Entry 2Q7Q (X-ray diffraction, 1.60 A resolution); this record covers chains H and A of the 4 polymer chains in the assembly.

# Chain H
Protein: Aralkylamine dehydrogenase light chain
Organism: Alcaligenes faecalis
Notes: EC 1.4.99.4
UniProt: P84887 (AAUA_ALCFA); numbering as in UniProt (aligned over 59-182)
Chain sequence (124 residues; each row starts with the number of its first residue):
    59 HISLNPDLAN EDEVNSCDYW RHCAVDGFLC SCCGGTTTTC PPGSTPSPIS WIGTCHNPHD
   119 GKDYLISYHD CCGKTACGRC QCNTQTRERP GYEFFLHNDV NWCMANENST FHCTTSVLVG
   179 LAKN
Disordered / not traced: 181-182
Sequence notes: modified residue (109)
Modified positions: Trp109 (2-amino-3-(6,7-dioxo-6,7-dihydro-1H-indol-3-yl)-propionic acid; TRQ)
Disulfide bonds: Cys75-Cys140, Cys81-Cys113, Cys88-Cys171, Cys90-Cys138, Cys91-Cys135, Cys98-Cys129, Cys130-Cys161
Glycans and other covalent adducts: covalent link Trp109-Trp160
Residues lining bound ligands: 1-(4-chlorophenyl)methanamine (C2B): Asp84, Trp109, Asn156, Asp157, Val158, Asn159, Phe169

# Chain A
Protein: Aralkylamine dehydrogenase heavy chain
Organism: Alcaligenes faecalis
Notes: EC 1.4.99.4
UniProt: P84888 (AAUB_ALCFA); residues 73-433 here correspond to UniProt positions 30-390 (UniProt number = residue number - 43)
Chain sequence (361 residues; row label = number of the first residue in the row):
    73 REVLTGGHSV SAPQENRIYV MDSVFMHLTE SRVHVYDYTN GKFLGMVPTA FNGHVQVSND
   133 GKKIYTMTTY HERITRGKRS DVVEVWDADK LTFEKEISLP PKRVQGLNYD GLFRQTTDGK
   193 FIVLQNASPA TSIGIVDVAK GDYVEDVTAA AGCWSVIPQP NRPRSFMTIC GDGGLLTINL
   253 GEDGKVASQS RSKQMFSVKD DPIFIAPALD KDKAHFVSYY GNVYSADFSG DEVKVDGPWS
   313 LLNDEDKAKN WVPGGYNLVG LHRASGRMYV FMHPDGKEGT HKFPAAEIWV MDTKTKQRVA
   373 RIPGRDALSM TIDQQRNLML TLDGGNVNVY DISQPEPKLL RTIEGAAEAS LQVQFHPVGG
   433 V
Disordered / not traced: 73-74, 431-433
Disulfide bonds: Cys225-Cys242
Residues lining bound ligands: 1-(4-chlorophenyl)methanamine (C2B): Phe97, Leu100, Asn124, Gln177, Gly178, Leu179

# Interface between chain H and chain A
Pairs across the interface (64):
  Phe86(H) with Phe97(A), hydrophobic; Met98(A), hydrophobic
  Ile107(H) with Pro201(A)
  Gly131(H) with Thr147(A)
  Thr133(H) with Thr101(A); Thr147(A)
  Ala134(H) with Phe97(A); Met98(A)
  Gly136(H) with Met98(A)
  Gln139(H) with Phe97(A); Met98(A)
  Asn141(H) with Tyr328(A), hydrogen bond
  Gln143(H) with Gly351(A); His353(A); Lys354(A)
  Arg145(H) with Glu350(A), hydrogen bond (backbone-side chain)
  Glu146(H) with Tyr291(A), hydrogen bond (backbone-side chain); His353(A), salt bridge; Lys354(A), salt bridge
  Arg147(H) with Pro274(A); Tyr291(A); Glu350(A), salt bridge
  Pro148(H) with Ile275(A); Ile277(A), hydrophobic; Tyr291(A)
  Gly149(H) with Trp226(A)
  Tyr150(H) with Trp226(A); Ile241(A), hydrophobic; Gly243(A); Phe268(A); Pro274(A); Ile275(A), hydrogen bond (side chain-backbone); Ile277(A), hydrophobic
  Glu151(H) with Val270(A); Lys271(A), salt bridge
  Phe152(H) with Ala199(A), hydrophobic; Pro201(A); Trp226(A), hydrophobic
  Phe153(H) with Pro201(A), hydrophobic
  Asn156(H) with Lys354(A), hydrogen bond
  Asp157(H) with Gly178(A); Leu179(A), hydrogen bond (backbone-backbone); Tyr181(A), hydrogen bond; Tyr328(A); Lys354(A), salt bridge
  Val158(H) with Gln177(A); Trp226(A), hydrophobic
  Asn159(H) with Phe123(A); Gln177(A), hydrogen bond (backbone-backbone)
  Trp160(H) with Pro201(A), hydrophobic
  Met162(H) with Arg151(A), hydrogen bond (backbone-side chain); Gln177(A); Ala199(A); Pro201(A), hydrophobic
  Ala163(H) with Ser200(A)
  Asn166(H) with His143(A), hydrogen bond; Ile146(A), hydrogen bond (side chain-backbone); Thr147(A), hydrogen bond (side chain-backbone); Arg148(A)
  Ser167(H) with Phe123(A); His143(A); Arg151(A); Gln177(A), hydrogen bond
  Thr168(H) with Ile146(A), hydrogen bond (side chain-backbone)
Other interface residues (no listed pair), chain H (34 interface residues in all): Asp84, Lys132, Thr144, His155, Glu165, Phe169
Other interface residues (no listed pair), chain A (36 interface residues in all): Val176, Thr203, Gly224, Cys242, Tyr292

# Summary
34 residues of chain H and 36 residues of chain A are in contact; the contacts include 14 hydrogen bonds and 5
salt bridges. Polar pairs include Glu146(H)-His353(A), Glu146(H)-Lys354(A) and Arg147(H)-Glu350(A).
1-(4-chlorophenyl)methanamine is bound between chain H and chain A.
Here chain H is Aralkylamine dehydrogenase light chain and chain A is Aralkylamine dehydrogenase heavy chain,
both from Alcaligenes faecalis. Entry 2Q7Q (Crystal structure of Alcaligenes faecalis AADH in complex with
p-chlorobenzylamine) was determined by X-ray diffraction together with 2HJ4 and 2HJB from the same study.
